Entry 2OI9 (X-ray diffraction, 2.35 A resolution); this record covers chains A and B of the 4 polymer chains in the assembly.

[Chain A]
Name: Major Histocompatibility Complex protein
From: Mus musculus
Notes: fragment: alpha 1, 2 domains; engineered mutation(s): F9Y, V12T, I23T
Reference sequence: P01897 (HA1L_MOUSE); residues 1-179 here correspond to UniProt positions 25-203 (UniProt number = residue number + 24)
Amino-acid sequence (179 residues; each row starts with the number of its first residue):
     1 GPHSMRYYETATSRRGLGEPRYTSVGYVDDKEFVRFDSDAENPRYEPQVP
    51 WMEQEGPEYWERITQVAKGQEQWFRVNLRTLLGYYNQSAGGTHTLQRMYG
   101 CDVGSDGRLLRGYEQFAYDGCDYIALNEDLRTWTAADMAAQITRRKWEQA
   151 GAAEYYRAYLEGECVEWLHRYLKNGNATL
Not modelled in the structure: 176-179
Cystine bridges: Cys-101/Cys-164
What the authors report for this chain:
  - binding site for peptide (GLN)(LEU)(SER)(PRO)(PHE)(PRO)(PHE)(ASP)(LEU): Trp-73, Tyr-99

[Chain B]
Name: T cell receptor alpha chain
From: Mus musculus
Reference sequence: P01738 (TVA1_MOUSE); the author numbering skips numbers that UniProt does not, so the offset changes along the chain: 1-93 = UniProt 21-113; 99-115 = UniProt 114-130
Amino-acid sequence (113 residues; row label = number of the first residue in the row; note: 5 numbers in that range are skipped by the numbering (no residue carries them; nothing is unmodelled there)):
     1 QSVTQPDARVTVSEGASLQLRCKYSYSATPYLFWYVQYPRQGPQLLLKYY
    51 SGDPVVQGVNGFEAEFSKSNSSFHLRKASVHRSDSAVYFCAVS
    99 GFASALTFGSGTKVIVLPYN
Not modelled in the structure: 116-118
Cystine bridges: Cys-22/Cys-90

[Chain A / chain B interface]
Residue-residue contacts (19):
  Gln-65(A) with Phe-100(B)
  Val-66(A) with Phe-100(B)
  Ala-150(A) with Lys-48(B); Tyr-50(B)
  Gly-151(A) with Tyr-50(B)
  Glu-154(A) with Tyr-50(B); Ser-51(B), hydrogen bond (backbone-side chain)
  Tyr-155(A) with Tyr-31(B), hydrogen bond (backbone-side chain); Tyr-50(B); Ser-102(B)
  Arg-157(A) with Ser-51(B), hydrogen bond; Gly-52(B)
  Ala-158(A) with Thr-29(B); Tyr-31(B), hydrophobic; Tyr-50(B); Ser-51(B)
  Tyr-159(A) with Tyr-31(B)
  Glu-163(A) with Ala-28(B); Thr-29(B), hydrogen bond (side chain-backbone)
Interface features reported in the paper:
  - interface residues, chain A: Gln-65(A), Ala-150(A), Ala-158(A)
  - interface residues, chain B: Tyr-31(B), Tyr-50(B)

[Overview]
Chain A and chain B form an interface of 10 and 9 residues respectively; the contacts include 4 hydrogen
bonds. Polar pairs include Glu-154(A)/Ser-51(B), Tyr-155(A)/Tyr-31(B) and Arg-157(A)/Ser-51(B). The paper
reports a binding site for peptide (GLN)(LEU)(SER)(PRO)(PHE)(PRO)(PHE)(ASP)(LEU) at Trp-73(A) and Tyr-99(A);
interface residues Gln-65(A), Ala-150(A) and Tyr-31(B) among others.
Chain A is Major Histocompatibility Complex protein and chain B is T cell receptor alpha chain, both from Mus
musculus; the structure, Structure of the 2C/Ld/QL9 allogeneic complex, was determined by X-ray diffraction
(same publication as 2E7L).
